Entry 9GS9 (electron microscopy, 2.60 A resolution); this record covers chains 1 and H of the 13 polymer chains in the assembly.

== Chain 1 ==
Molecule: crRNA
Sequence (60 nucleotides; numbered 1 to 60; the number before each row is that of its first residue):
     1 CUGAAAAUACAGUGGGGCCACUAGGGACAGGAUUGGUGACGUGACCUGCC
    51 GUAUAGGCAG

== Chain H ==
Molecule: Cas6
Chain sequence (203 residues; row label = number of the first residue in the row):
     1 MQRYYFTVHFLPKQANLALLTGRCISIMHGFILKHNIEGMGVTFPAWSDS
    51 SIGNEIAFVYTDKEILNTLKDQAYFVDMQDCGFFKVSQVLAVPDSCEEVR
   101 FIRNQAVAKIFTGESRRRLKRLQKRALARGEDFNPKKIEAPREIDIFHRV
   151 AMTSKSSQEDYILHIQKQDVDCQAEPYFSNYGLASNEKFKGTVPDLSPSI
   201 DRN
Unresolved in the structure: 198-203

== Chain 1 / chain H interface ==
Contacting residue pairs - 56 pairs, chain 1 then chain H:
  A44(1) - Asn16(H)  base contact
  A44(1) - Ala18(H)  base contact
  A44(1) - Leu19(H)  base contact
  A44(1) - Ala151(H)  base contact
  A44(1) - Asp160(H)  base contact
  A44(1) - Ile162(H)  base contact
  C45(1) - Phe111(H)  stacking on the base
  C45(1) - Arg149(H)  hydrogen bond to the base
  C45(1) - Ile162(H)  base contact
  C45(1) - His164(H)  base contact
  C46(1) - Gly113(H)  phosphate contact
  C46(1) - Glu114(H)  hydrogen bond to the phosphate
  C46(1) - Arg117(H)  salt bridge to the phosphate
  C46(1) - Glu159(H)  hydrogen bond to the sugar
  C46(1) - Asp160(H)  sugar contact
  C46(1) - Tyr161(H)  base contact
  U47(1) - Arg117(H)  salt bridge to the phosphate
  U47(1) - Glu159(H)  sugar contact
  C49(1) - Arg118(H)  base contact
  C49(1) - Arg121(H)  salt bridge to the phosphate
  C50(1) - Arg121(H)  salt bridge to the phosphate
  G51(1) - Arg121(H)  hydrogen bond to the base
  G51(1) - Leu122(H)  base contact
  G51(1) - Arg125(H)  salt bridge to the phosphate
  U52(1) - Arg125(H)  phosphate contact
  U52(1) - Arg129(H)  hydrogen bond to the sugar
  A53(1) - Leu122(H)  sugar contact
  A53(1) - Arg125(H)  salt bridge to the phosphate
  A53(1) - Arg129(H)  salt bridge to the phosphate
  U54(1) - Leu119(H)  base contact
  U54(1) - Leu122(H)  phosphate contact
  U54(1) - Pro135(H)  base contact
  U54(1) - Lys136(H)  hydrogen bond to the phosphate
  U54(1) - Arg142(H)  sugar contact
  A55(1) - Lys109(H)  salt bridge to the phosphate
  G56(1) - Lys109(H)  salt bridge to the phosphate
  G56(1) - Arg118(H)  hydrogen bond to the base
  G56(1) - Arg142(H)  salt bridge to the phosphate
  G57(1) - Arg118(H)  hydrogen bond to the base
  G57(1) - Glu187(H)  phosphate contact
  C58(1) - Gln105(H)  hydrogen bond to the base
  C58(1) - Arg118(H)  base contact
  C58(1) - Ser185(H)  phosphate contact
  C58(1) - Asn186(H)  phosphate contact
  C58(1) - Glu187(H)  hydrogen bond to the phosphate
  C58(1) - Lys188(H)  hydrogen bond to the phosphate
  A59(1) - Gln105(H)  base contact
  A59(1) - Lys188(H)  salt bridge to the phosphate
  A59(1) - Phe189(H)  phosphate contact
  G60(1) - His29(H)  phosphate contact
  G60(1) - Arg103(H)  hydrogen bond to the base
  G60(1) - Ser154(H)  hydrogen bond to the sugar
  G60(1) - Ser156(H)  phosphate contact
  G60(1) - Tyr161(H)  stacking on the base
  G60(1) - Asn180(H)  hydrogen bond to the phosphate
  G60(1) - Tyr181(H)  sugar contact
Other interface residues (no listed pair), chain 1 (17 interface residues in all): G48
Other interface residues (no listed pair), chain H (40 interface residues in all): Ala126, Asn134, Lys137, Ser157

== Summary ==
17 residues of chain 1 and 40 residues of chain H are in contact; the contacts include 14 hydrogen bonds, 11
salt bridges and 2 aromatic stacking contacts. Among the polar pairs are C45(1)-Arg149(H), G51(1)-Arg121(H)
and G56(1)-Arg118(H).
Here chain 1 is crRNA and chain H is Cas6. Entry 9GS9 (Tn7016 PseCAST QCascade) was determined by electron
microscopy.
